PDB entry 4IOP | X-ray diffraction, 3.20 A resolution | chains A and B

# Chain A
Molecule: C-type lectin domain family 2 member A
From: Homo sapiens
UniProt: Q6UVW9 (CLC2A_HUMAN); residues 46-174 here = UniProt positions 46-174
Amino-acid sequence (142 residues; each row starts with the number of its first residue):
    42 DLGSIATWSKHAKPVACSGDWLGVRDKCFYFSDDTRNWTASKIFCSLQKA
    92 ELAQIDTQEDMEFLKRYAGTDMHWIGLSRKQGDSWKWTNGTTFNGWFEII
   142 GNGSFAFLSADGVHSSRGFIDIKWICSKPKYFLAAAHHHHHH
Unresolved in the structure: 42-55, 173-183
Sequence notes: expression tag (42-45, 175-183)
Disulfide bonds: Cys58-Cys69, Cys86-Cys167
Covalently attached groups: N-acetylglucosamine (NAG) linked to Asn78, Asn130
Curated features (UniProtKB/Swiss-Prot):
  - glycosylation (N-linked (GlcNAc...) asparagine): Asn78, Asn130, Asn143
  - mutagenesis: Asn78 (N78A: Partial loss of glycosylation), Asn130 (N130A: Partial loss of glycosylation), Asn143 (N143A: Partial loss of glycosylation), Phe148 (F148A: Reduces affinity for KLRF2 40-fold), Asp152 (D152A: No effect on affinity for KLRF2), His155 (H155A: Slightly reduces affinity for KLRF2), Ser157 to Arg158 (Reduces affinity for KLRF2 over 10'000-fold), Phe160 to Ile161 (Reduces affinity for KLRF2 550-fold), Ile161 (I161K: Complete abrogation of KLRF2 binding), Asp162 (D162A: Reduces affinity for KLRF2 360-fold)
Reported in the primary citation:
  - post-translational modification sites: Asn78
  - contacts within the chain: Phe104-Tyr108 (hydrophobic contact)
  - self-association interface (contacts with another copy of this molecule): Leu63, Gly64, Val65, Phe104, Tyr108
  - mutagenesis - T111A/D112A/M113A (KD = 5.3 x 10-10 M): unchanged binding to Killer cell lectin-like receptor subfamily F member 2 (chain B)
  - mutagenesis - D152A, H155A, S157A/R158A (11,000-fold), F160A/I161A (550-fold): decreased binding to Killer cell lectin-like receptor subfamily F member 2 (chain B)

# Chain B
Molecule: Killer cell lectin-like receptor subfamily F member 2
From: Homo sapiens
UniProt: D3W0D1 (KLRF2_HUMAN); residue numbers follow UniProt; this construct covers 63-207
Amino-acid sequence (158 residues; each row starts with the number of its first residue):
    59 DLGSSQNVNVSSLSGHNYLCPNDWLLNEGKCYWFSTSFKTWKESQRDCTQ
   109 LQAHLLVIQNLDELEFIQNSLKPGHFGWIGLYVTFQGNLWMWIDEHFLVP
   159 ELFSVIGPTDDRSCAVITGNWVYSEDCSSTFKGICQRDAILTHNGTSGVA
   209 AAHHHHHH
Unresolved in the structure: 59-75, 197-216
Sequence notes: expression tag (59-62, 208-216)
Disulfide bonds: Cys78-Cys89, Cys106-Cys193, Cys172-Cys185
Curated features (UniProtKB/Swiss-Prot):
  - glycosylation (N-linked (GlcNAc...) asparagine): Asn67, Asn202

# Chain A / chain B interface
Residue-residue contacts (39):
  Thr76(A) - Pro131(B)
  Thr111(A) - Gly132(B)
  Thr111(A) - His133(B)  hydrogen bond (backbone-side chain)
  Asp112(A) - Pro131(B)
  Asp112(A) - His133(B)  salt bridge
  Met113(A) - Gly132(B)  hydrogen bond (backbone-backbone)
  Met113(A) - Phe134(B)  hydrophobic
  Met113(A) - Lys190(B)
  Ile141(A) - Thr188(B)
  Gly142(A) - Ser186(B)
  Gly142(A) - Ser187(B)  hydrogen bond (backbone-side chain)
  Asn143(A) - Asp184(B)  hydrogen bond
  Asn143(A) - Ser186(B)  hydrogen bond
  Asn143(A) - Ser187(B)  hydrogen bond (backbone-side chain)
  Phe148(A) - Phe134(B)  hydrophobic
  Phe148(A) - Phe189(B)  hydrophobic
  Asp152(A) - Phe96(B)
  His155(A) - Phe96(B)
  His155(A) - Thr188(B)
  Ser156(A) - Phe189(B)
  Ser157(A) - Glu183(B)  hydrogen bond
  Arg158(A) - Pro166(B)
  Arg158(A) - Arg170(B)
  Arg158(A) - Ser171(B)  hydrogen bond
  Arg158(A) - Ser182(B)  hydrogen bond (side chain-backbone)
  Arg158(A) - Glu183(B)  hydrogen bond (backbone-side chain)
  Arg158(A) - Asp184(B)
  Phe160(A) - Ile164(B)
  Phe160(A) - Gly165(B)
  Phe160(A) - Pro166(B)
  Phe160(A) - Tyr181(B)
  Ile161(A) - Phe134(B)  hydrophobic
  Ile161(A) - Val174(B)  hydrophobic
  Ile161(A) - Tyr181(B)  hydrophobic
  Ile161(A) - Glu183(B)
  Asp162(A) - Thr176(B)  hydrogen bond
  Asp162(A) - Asn178(B)
  Asp162(A) - Tyr181(B)  hydrogen bond
  Lys164(A) - Pro131(B)
Other interface residues (no listed pair), chain A (21 interface residues in all): Asp74, Ser150, Gly159, Ile163
Other interface residues (no listed pair), chain B (24 interface residues in all): Lys130, Asp168
The authors on this interface:
  - residue pairs: Phe148(A)-Phe134(B) (hydrophobic contact), Arg158(A)-Ser171(B) (hydrogen bond), Arg158(A)-Glu183(B) (hydrogen bond), Ile161(A)-Tyr181(B) (hydrophobic contact), Thr176(B)-Asp162(A), Asn178(B)-Asp162(A), Tyr181(B)-Asp162(A), Tyr181(B)-Phe160(A) (hydrophobic contact)
  - interface residues, chain A: Thr76(A), Thr111(A), Asp112(A), Met113(A), Ile141(A), Gly142(A), Asn143(A)
  - hot spots on chain A (mutagenesis) - F148A (40-fold), D162A (360-fold): decreased binding to Killer cell lectin-like receptor subfamily F member 2 (chain B)
  - interface residues, chain B: Pro131(B), Gly132(B), Gly165(B), Asp184(B), Ser186(B), Ser187(B), Thr188(B)

# Summary
21 residues of chain A face 24 of chain B across their interface, with 12 hydrogen bonds and 1 salt bridge.
Polar contacts include Asp112(A)-His133(B), Thr111(A)-His133(B) and Gly142(A)-Ser187(B). The paper describes
hydrophobic contacts between Phe148(A) and Phe134(B), Phe160(A) and Tyr181(B) and Ile161(A) and Tyr181(B);
hydrogen bonds between Arg158(A) and Ser171(B) and Arg158(A) and Glu183(B); contacts between Thr176(B) and
Asp162(A), Asn178(B) and Asp162(A) and Tyr181(B) and Asp162(A). The paper reports that D152A, H155A and
S157A/R158A of chain A, among others, reduce binding to Killer cell lectin-like receptor subfamily F member 2
(chain B); interface residues Thr76(A), Thr111(A) and Pro131(B) among others; 7 substitutions were tested in
all.
Here chain A is C-type lectin domain family 2 member A and chain B is Killer cell lectin-like receptor
subfamily F member 2, both from Homo sapiens. Entry 4IOP (Crystal structure of NKp65 bound to its ligand KACL)
was determined by X-ray diffraction.
